Entry 6RE9 (electron microscopy, 3.90 A resolution); this record covers chains V and Z of the 31 polymer chains in the assembly.

[Chain V]
Protein: ATP synthase subunit alpha
Organism: Polytomella sp. Pringsheim 198.80
Reference sequence: A0ZW40 (A0ZW40_9CHLO); numbering as in UniProt (aligned over 1-562)
Amino-acid sequence (562 residues; each row starts with the number of its first residue):
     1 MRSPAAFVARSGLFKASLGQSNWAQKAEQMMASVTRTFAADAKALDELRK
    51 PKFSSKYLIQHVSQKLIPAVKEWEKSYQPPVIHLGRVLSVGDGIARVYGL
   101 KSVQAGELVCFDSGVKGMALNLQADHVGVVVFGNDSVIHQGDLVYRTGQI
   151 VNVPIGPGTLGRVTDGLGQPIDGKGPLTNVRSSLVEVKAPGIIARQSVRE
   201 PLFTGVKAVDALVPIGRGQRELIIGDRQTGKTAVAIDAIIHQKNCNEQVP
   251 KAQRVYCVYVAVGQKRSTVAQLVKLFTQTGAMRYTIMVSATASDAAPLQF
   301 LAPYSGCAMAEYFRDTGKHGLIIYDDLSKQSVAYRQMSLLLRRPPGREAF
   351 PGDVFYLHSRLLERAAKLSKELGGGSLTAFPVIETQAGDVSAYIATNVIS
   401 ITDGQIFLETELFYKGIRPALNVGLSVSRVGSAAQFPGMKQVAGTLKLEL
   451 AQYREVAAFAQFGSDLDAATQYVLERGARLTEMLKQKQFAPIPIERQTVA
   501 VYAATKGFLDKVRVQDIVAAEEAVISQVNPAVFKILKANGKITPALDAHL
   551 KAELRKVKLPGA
Disordered / not traced: 1-42
Construct notes: conflict R266 (Lys in A0ZW40)
Bound ions: Mg2+: T232 (together with ATP)
Small-molecule neighbours:
  - ADP (adenosine-5'-diphosphate): V427, S428, R429
  - ATP (adenosine-5'-triphosphate): D226, R227, Q228, T229, G230, K231, T232, A233, E384, F413, R418, P419, Q486, K487, Q488

[Chain Z]
Protein: ATP synthase subunit beta
Organism: Polytomella sp. Pringsheim 198.80
Notes: EC 7.1.2.2
Reference sequence: A0ZW41 (A0ZW41_9CHLO); residues 1-574 here = UniProt positions 1-574
Amino-acid sequence (574 residues; row label = number of the first residue in the row):
     1 MALRYAAGLAKNVVQRQGASLNIARAFAAEPAPAIDAGYVSQVIGPVVDV
    51 RFDGELPSILSSLEVEGHSVRLVLEVAQHMGDNTVRCIAMDSTDGLVRGQ
   101 KVVDTGSPIKVPVGRGTLGRIMNVIGEPVDEQGPIDAADIWSIHREAPEF
   151 TEQSTEQEILVTGIKVVDLLAPYQRGGKIGLFGGAGVGKTVLIMELINNV
   201 AKAHGGFSVFAGVGERTREGNDLYREMIESGVIKLGAERGNSKCTLVYGQ
   251 MNEPPGARARVALTGLTVAEYFRDIEGQDVLLFVDNIFRFTQANSEVSAL
   301 LGRIPSAVGYQPTLATDLGGLQERITTTTKGSITSVQAVYVPADDLTDPA
   351 PATTFAHLDATTVLSRSIAELGIYPAVDPLDSTSRMLNPNVIGAEHYNVA
   401 RGVQKVLQDYKNLQDIIAILGMDELSEEDKLTVARARKIQRFLSQPFQVA
   451 EVFTGTPGKYVDLADTISGFQGVLTGKYDDLPEMAFYMVGDIKEVKEKAD
   501 KMAKDIASRKEADNKKVSEELKDIPSLDKLVSEIKEVVIEEDDGLEEDFK
   551 AEALSSETVVLNEEGKSVPLPKKN
Disordered / not traced: 1-35
Construct notes: conflict A350 (Gly in A0ZW41), L387 (Arg in A0ZW41)
Bound ions: Mg2+: T190, E215, E219 (together with ADP)
Small-molecule neighbours:
  - ADP (adenosine-5'-diphosphate): G184, A185, G186, V187, G188, K189, T190, V191, Y374, P375, F447, A450, F453, T454, M488
  - ATP (adenosine-5'-triphosphate): S384, R385, Y397

[Interface between chain V and chain Z]
Residue-residue contacts - 150 pairs, chain V then chain Z:
  P80(V) - E563(Z)
  H83(V) - N562(Z)
  H83(V) - E563(Z)
  L84(V) - E563(Z)
  G99(V) - R98(Z)  hydrogen bond (backbone-side chain)
  L100(V) - R98(Z)  hydrogen bond (backbone-side chain)
  K101(V) - V97(Z)
  K101(V) - R98(Z)
  S102(V) - V97(Z)
  V103(V) - L96(Z)
  V103(V) - V97(Z)
  Q104(V) - G95(Z)
  Q104(V) - L96(Z)
  Q104(V) - V97(Z)
  A105(V) - V43(Z)  hydrophobic
  A105(V) - T93(Z)
  A105(V) - D94(Z)
  A105(V) - G95(Z)  hydrogen bond (backbone-backbone)
  A105(V) - L96(Z)  hydrogen bond (backbone-backbone)
  C110(V) - T558(Z)
  C110(V) - V560(Z)  hydrophobic
  C110(V) - L570(Z)  hydrophobic
  F111(V) - L570(Z)
  D112(V) - K573(Z)
  G114(V) - L570(Z)
  N121(V) - V43(Z)
  N121(V) - I44(Z)
  L122(V) - Q42(Z)
  L122(V) - V43(Z)  hydrogen bond (backbone-backbone)
  L122(V) - L96(Z)
  Q123(V) - S41(Z)
  Q123(V) - Q42(Z)
  Q123(V) - I44(Z)
  Q123(V) - R98(Z)  hydrogen bond (backbone-side chain)
  A124(V) - S41(Z)
  A124(V) - Q42(Z)
  H126(V) - R98(Z)  hydrogen bond (backbone-side chain)
  V127(V) - R98(Z)
  Y145(V) - V560(Z)  hydrophobic
  Y145(V) - L570(Z)  hydrophobic
  Y145(V) - P571(Z)
  R146(V) - V560(Z)
  R146(V) - L561(Z)  hydrogen bond (backbone-backbone)
  T147(V) - V559(Z)
  T147(V) - L561(Z)
  P154(V) - L554(Z)  hydrophobic
  I155(V) - F549(Z)
  G156(V) - F549(Z)
  P157(V) - L545(Z)  hydrophobic
  P157(V) - F549(Z)
  L160(V) - L545(Z)  hydrophobic
  N179(V) - F549(Z)
  V180(V) - F549(Z)
  V180(V) - A551(Z)
  V180(V) - E552(Z)  hydrogen bond (backbone-backbone)
  V180(V) - L554(Z)  hydrophobic
  R181(V) - F549(Z)
  R181(V) - K550(Z)
  R181(V) - E552(Z)  salt bridge
  S182(V) - E552(Z)  hydrogen bond (backbone-side chain)
  S182(V) - L554(Z)
  E186(V) - D94(Z)
  K188(V) - D91(Z)  salt bridge
  A189(V) - N252(Z)
  P190(V) - T217(Z)
  G191(V) - T217(Z)
  I192(V) - N221(Z)  hydrogen bond (backbone-side chain)
  I192(V) - Y248(Z)  hydrophobic
  I193(V) - V129(Z)
  I193(V) - D130(Z)
  I193(V) - E131(Z)
  I193(V) - R225(Z)
  R195(V) - T217(Z)
  R195(V) - R218(Z)
  R195(V) - N221(Z)  hydrogen bond (backbone-side chain)
  Q196(V) - N221(Z)
  S197(V) - D222(Z)
  R220(V) - R216(Z)
  R220(V) - R218(Z)
  E247(V) - I539(Z)
  Q248(V) - V537(Z)
  Q248(V) - I539(Z)
  V249(V) - I539(Z)
  P250(V) - E540(Z)
  K251(V) - E540(Z)  salt bridge
  K251(V) - D543(Z)
  K251(V) - G544(Z)
  R254(V) - I539(Z)
  R254(V) - D543(Z)
  Y256(V) - D543(Z)  hydrogen bond (side chain-backbone)
  R283(V) - E541(Z)  salt bridge
  Y312(V) - L545(Z)  hydrophobic
  Y312(V) - F549(Z)
  F313(V) - L545(Z)  hydrophobic
  K318(V) - G544(Z)  hydrogen bond (side chain-backbone)
  K318(V) - L545(Z)
  P344(V) - A299(Z)
  P345(V) - P305(Z)
  R347(V) - V308(Z)
  G352(V) - E296(Z)
  D353(V) - E296(Z)
  F355(V) - R258(Z)
  F355(V) - R289(Z)
  F355(V) - Q292(Z)
  F355(V) - E296(Z)
  Y356(V) - N252(Z)
  Y356(V) - P254(Z)  hydrophobic
  Y356(V) - R258(Z)
  Y356(V) - E296(Z)
  S359(V) - M251(Z)  hydrogen bond (side chain-backbone)
  E363(V) - T217(Z)  hydrogen bond
  E363(V) - M251(Z)
  E363(V) - N252(Z)
  S391(V) - A343(Z)
  T396(V) - Y340(Z)
  T396(V) - A343(Z)
  N397(V) - Q292(Z)
  I399(V) - A185(Z)  hydrophobic
  I399(V) - R216(Z)
  S400(V) - R216(Z)  hydrogen bond (backbone-side chain)
  S400(V) - M251(Z)
  S400(V) - R289(Z)  hydrogen bond
  S400(V) - Y340(Z)
  I401(V) - R216(Z)  hydrogen bond (backbone-side chain)
  I401(V) - M251(Z)  hydrophobic
  T402(V) - R216(Z)  hydrogen bond (backbone-side chain)
  D403(V) - R216(Z)  salt bridge
  D403(V) - R218(Z)  salt bridge
  G424(V) - E370(Z)
  R429(V) - A185(Z)
  R429(V) - G186(Z)
  R429(V) - R216(Z)
  R429(V) - F453(Z)
  S432(V) - V452(Z)  hydrogen bond (side chain-backbone)
  S432(V) - F453(Z)  hydrogen bond (side chain-backbone)
  A433(V) - V452(Z)  hydrophobic
  R454(V) - E370(Z)  salt bridge
  F459(V) - A418(Z)
  A531(V) - V531(Z)  hydrophobic
  K534(V) - I534(Z)
  I535(V) - L530(Z)
  I535(V) - V531(Z)  hydrophobic
  A538(V) - I534(Z)  hydrophobic
  A545(V) - I524(Z)
  A545(V) - L530(Z)
  H549(V) - I524(Z)
  H549(V) - P525(Z)  hydrogen bond (side chain-backbone)
  H549(V) - L527(Z)
  E553(V) - L527(Z)
  R555(V) - D513(Z)  salt bridge
Other interface residues (no listed pair), chain V (107 interface residues in all): I82, G106, L120, D125, D142, G148, I150, V198, R343, R360, Q405, L425, V430, G431, A458, F462, V532, P544, L546, A548, K551, A552
Other interface residues (no listed pair), chain Z (91 interface residues in all): G45, P46, S92, I121, G220, Y224, E253, P255, S295, L300, G309, D345, I417, I419, G421, T454, N514, S518, E520, S526, V538, D542, E546, N574

[Overview]
107 residues of chain V and 91 residues of chain Z are in contact; the contacts include 23 hydrogen bonds and
8 salt bridges. Polar pairs include R181(V)-E552(Z), K188(V)-D91(Z) and K251(V)-E540(Z). ADP is bound between
chain V and chain Z. Bound to chain V: ATP.
Chain V is ATP synthase subunit alpha and chain Z is ATP synthase subunit beta, both from Polytomella sp.
Pringsheim 198.80; the structure, Cryo-EM structure of Polytomella F-ATP synthase, Rotary substate 2D,
monomer-masked refinement, was determined by electron microscopy together with 6RD4, 6RD5, 6RD6, 6RD7, 6RD8,
6RD9 and 46 further entries from the same study.
